8AYN - chains J and A of the 6 polymer chains in the assembly; structure by electron microscopy, 2.80 A resolution.

[Chain J]
Molecule: Voltage-dependent calcium channel gamma-8 subunit
Source organism: Rattus norvegicus
UniProt: Q8VHW5 (CCG8_RAT); numbering as in UniProt (aligned over 2-417)
Chain sequence (423 residues; numbered 1 to 423; the number before each row is that of its first residue):
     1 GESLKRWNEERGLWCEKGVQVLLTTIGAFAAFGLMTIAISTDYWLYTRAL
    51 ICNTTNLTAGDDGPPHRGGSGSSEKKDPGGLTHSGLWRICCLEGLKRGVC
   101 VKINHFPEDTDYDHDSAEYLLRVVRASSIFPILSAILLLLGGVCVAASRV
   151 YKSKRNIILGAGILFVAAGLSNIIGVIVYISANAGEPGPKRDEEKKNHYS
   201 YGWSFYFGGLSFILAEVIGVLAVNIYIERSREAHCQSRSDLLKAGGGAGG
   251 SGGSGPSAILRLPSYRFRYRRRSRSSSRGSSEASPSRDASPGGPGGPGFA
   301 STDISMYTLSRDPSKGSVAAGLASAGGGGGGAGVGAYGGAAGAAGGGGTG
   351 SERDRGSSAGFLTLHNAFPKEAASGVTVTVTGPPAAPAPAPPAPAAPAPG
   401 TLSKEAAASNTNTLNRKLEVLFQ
Disordered / not traced: 1-15, 54-76, 187-195, 235-423
Sequence notes: expression tag (1, 418-423)
Cystine bridges: Cys52-Cys91, Cys90-Cys100
Small-molecule neighbours: OLR (6-[(1S)-1-[1-[5-(2-hydroxyethyloxy)pyridin-2-yl]pyrazol-3-yl]ethyl]-3H-1,3-benzothiazol-2-one): Met35, Trp44, Asn172, Val176, Ile180, Tyr199, Tyr201, Phe205, Tyr206, Gly208, Gly209
Curated features (UniProtKB/Swiss-Prot):
  - modified residue (Phosphoserine): Ser251, Ser254
What the authors report for this chain:
  - binding site for OLR: Asn172, Val176, Phe205, Gly209
  - specificity-determining residues: Val176, Gly209 (citing earlier work)

[Chain A]
Molecule: Isoform Flip of Glutamate receptor 1
Source organism: Rattus norvegicus
UniProt: P19490 (GRIA1_RAT), isoform P19490-2; the construct has insertions or renumbered stretches relative to UniProt, so the offset changes along the chain: -25 to -7 = UniProt 1-19; 2-889 = UniProt 20-907
Chain sequence (915 residues; row label = number of the first residue in the row; numbers below 1 keep their minus sign (Met-25 is residue -25)):
   -25 MPYIFAFFCTGFLGAVVGADYKDDDDKNFPNNIQIGGLFPNQQSQEHAAF
    25 RFALSQLTEPPKLLPQIDIVNISDSFEMTYRFCSQFSKGVYAIFGFYERR
    75 TVNMLTSFCGALHVCFITPSFPVDTSNQFVLQLRPELQEALISIIDHYKW
   125 QTFVYIYDADRGLSVLQRVLDTAAEKNWQVTAVNILTTTEEGYRMLFQDL
   175 EKKKERLVVVDCESERLNAILGQIVKLEKNGIGYHYILANLGFMDIDLNK
   225 FKESGANVTGFQLVNYTDTIPARIMQQWRTSDSRDHTRVDWKRPKYTSAL
   275 TYDGVKVMAEAFQSLRRQRIDISRRGNAGDCLANPAVPWGQGIDIQRALQ
   325 QVRFEGLTGNVQFNEKGRRTNYTLHVIEMKHDGIRKIGYWNEDDKFVPAA
   375 TDAQAGGDNSSVQNRTYIVTTILEDPYVMLKKNANQFEGNDRYEGYCVEL
   425 AAEIAKHVGYSYRLEIVSDGKYGARDPDTKAWNGMVGELVYGRADVAVAP
   475 LTITLVREEVIDFSKPFMSLGISIMIKKPQKSKPGVFSFLDPLAYEIWMC
   525 IVFAYIGVSVVLFLVSRFSPYEWHSEEFEEGRDQTTSDQSNEFGIFNSLW
   575 FSLGAFMQQGCDISPRSLSGRIVGGVWWFFTLIIISSYTANLAAFLTVER
   625 MVSPIESAEDLAKQTEIAYGTLEAGSTKEFFRRSKIAVFEKMWTYMKSAE
   675 PSVFVRTTEEGMIRVRKSKGKYAYLLESTMNEYIEQRKPCDTMKVGGNLD
   725 SKGYGIATPKGSALRGPVNLAVLKLSEQGVLDKLKSKWWYDKGECGSKDS
   775 GSKDKTSALSLSNVAGVFYILIGGLGLAMLVALIEFCYKSRSESKRMKGF
   825 CLIPQQSINEAIRTSTLPRNSGAGASGGGGSGENGRVVSQDFPKSMQSIP
   875 CMSHSSGMPLGATGL
Disordered / not traced: -25 to 387, 548-564, 774-777, 816-889
Sequence notes: insertion (-6 to 1)
Cystine bridges: Cys714-Cys769
Small-molecule neighbours:
  - OLR (6-[(1S)-1-[1-[5-(2-hydroxyethyloxy)pyridin-2-yl]pyrazol-3-yl]ethyl]-3H-1,3-benzothiazol-2-one): Tyr519, Glu520, Met523, Phe527
  - ZK1 ({[7-morpholin-4-yl-2,3-dioxo-6-(trifluoromethyl)-3,4-dihydroquinoxalin-1(2H)-yl]methyl}phosphonic acid): Glu398, Tyr401, Tyr446, Pro474, Leu475, Thr476, Arg481, Ala648, Gly649, Ser650, Thr682, Thr703, Met704, Tyr728
Curated features (UniProtKB/Swiss-Prot):
  - motif: Ala886 to Leu889 (PDZ-binding)
  - binding site (L-glutamate): Pro474, Thr476, Arg481, Ser650, Thr651, Glu701
  - modified residue (Phosphoserine): Ser627, Ser692, Ser831, Ser845
  - lipidation (S-palmitoyl cysteine): Cys585, Cys811
  - glycosylation (N-linked (GlcNAc...) asparagine): Asn45, Asn231, Asn239, Asn345, Asn383, Asn388
What the authors report for this chain:
  - binding site for OLR: Tyr519, Glu520, Met523, Phe527
  - conformationally variable residues (side-chain flip): Tyr519, Met523

[How chain J and chain A interact]
Residue-residue contacts - 19 pairs, chain J then chain A:
  Leu159(J) - Phe542(A)  hydrophobic
  Ile163(J) - Leu538(A)  hydrophobic
  Val166(J) - Val534(A)  hydrophobic
  Val166(J) - Val535(A)  hydrophobic
  Ile173(J) - Phe527(A)  hydrophobic
  Ile180(J) - Glu520(A)
  Tyr199(J) - Glu520(A)  hydrogen bond
  Tyr201(J) - Glu520(A)
  Gly209(J) - Phe527(A)
  Phe212(J) - Phe527(A)  hydrophobic
  Glu216(J) - Val534(A)
  Val220(J) - Ile569(A)  hydrophobic
  Val223(J) - Phe537(A)  hydrophobic
  Val223(J) - Leu538(A)  hydrophobic
  Asn224(J) - Phe537(A)
  Tyr226(J) - Phe542(A)
  Tyr226(J) - Pro544(A)
  Ile227(J) - Arg541(A)
  Arg231(J) - Trp547(A)
Interface residues without a listed pair, chain J (20 interface residues in all): Val176, Ile177, Ile213, Ser230
Interface residues without a listed pair, chain A (15 interface residues in all): Cys524, Ala528, Ile530, Gly531

[Overview]
The interface between chain J and chain A involves 20 residues on one side and 15 on the other; the contacts
include 1 hydrogen bond. The hydrogen-bonded pair is Tyr199(J)-Glu520(A). The paper reports a binding site for
OLR at Asn172(J), Val176(J) and Tyr519(A) among others; specificity determinants Val176(J) and Gly209(J).
Here chain J is Voltage-dependent calcium channel gamma-8 subunit and chain A is Isoform Flip of Glutamate
receptor 1, both from Rattus norvegicus. Entry 8AYN (Resting state GluA1/A2 AMPA receptor in complex with TARP
gamma 8 and ligand LY3130481) was determined by electron microscopy (same publication as 8AYL, 8AYM and 8AYO).
